Entry 9J2F (electron microscopy, 2.20 A resolution); this record covers chains J and K of the 54 polymer chains in the assembly.

== Chain J ==
Protein: Antenna complex alpha/beta subunit domain-containing protein
Source organism: Blastochloris tepida
UniProt: A0A348FW70 (A0A348FW70_9HYPH); residues 0-68 here correspond to UniProt positions 23-91 (UniProt number = residue number + 23)
Amino-acid sequence (69 residues; numbered 0 to 68; the number before each row is that of its first residue; numbering starts at 0):
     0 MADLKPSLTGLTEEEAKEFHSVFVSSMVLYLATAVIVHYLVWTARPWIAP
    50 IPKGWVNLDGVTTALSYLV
Unresolved in the structure: 0-7, 56-68

== Chain K ==
Protein: Light-harvesting protein B-1015 gamma chain
Source organism: Blastochloris tepida
UniProt: A0A348G0Y0 (A0A348G0Y0_9HYPH); residues -20 to 36 here correspond to UniProt positions 1-57 (UniProt number = residue number + 21)
Amino-acid sequence (57 residues; each row starts with the number of its first residue; numbers below 1 keep their minus sign (Met-20 is residue -20)):
   -20 MKLSAVIGALSVVLTSTLASAYFAADGSVVPSITDANLWVPLGILGIPTI
    30 WIALLYR
Unresolved in the structure: -20 to 0

== Interface between chain J and chain K ==
Residue-residue contacts (28; chain J residue first):
  Lys16(J) with Arg36(K), hydrogen bond (backbone-side chain)
  His19(J) with Tyr35(K), hydrogen bond (side chain-backbone); Arg36(K)
  Ser20(J) with Arg36(K)
  Val23(J) with Arg36(K)
  Met26(J) with Ile31(K), hydrophobic
  Val27(J) with Ala32(K), hydrophobic
  Leu30(J) with Thr28(K); Ile31(K), hydrophobic
  Val34(J) with Leu24(K), hydrophobic; Gly25(K)
  His37(J) with Leu24(K)
  Tyr38(J) with Ile12(K), hydrophobic
  Trp41(J) with Pro10(K); Ser11(K); Asp14(K), hydrogen bond; Asn16(K); Leu17(K), hydrophobic
  Thr42(J) with Pro10(K)
  Pro45(J) with Val8(K), hydrophobic; Pro10(K)
  Trp46(J) with Pro20(K), hydrophobic
  Ile47(J) with Asn16(K), hydrogen bond (backbone-side chain); Val19(K), hydrophobic; Pro20(K)
  Ala48(J) with Asn16(K), hydrogen bond (backbone-side chain)
  Pro49(J) with Phe2(K), hydrophobic; Asn16(K)
Also at the interface, not in a pair above, chain J (20 interface residues in all): Glu17, Ala31, Ala33
Also at the interface, not in a pair above, chain K (18 interface residues in all): Leu21

== In short ==
The interface between chain J and chain K involves 20 residues on one side and 18 on the other; the contacts
include 5 hydrogen bonds. Polar contacts include Lys16(J)-Arg36(K), His19(J)-Tyr35(K) and Trp41(J)-Asp14(K).
Here chain J is Antenna complex alpha/beta subunit domain-containing protein and chain K is Light-harvesting
protein B-1015 gamma chain, both from Blastochloris tepida. Entry 9J2F (Structure of photosynthetic LH1-RC
complex from the purple bacterium Blastochloris tepida) was determined by electron microscopy.
